PDB entry 1V4T | X-ray diffraction, 3.40 A resolution | chain A

[Chain A]
Molecule: glucokinase isoform 2
Source organism: Homo sapiens
Notes: EC 2.7.1.1
Reference sequence: P35557 (HXK4_HUMAN); residues 16-465 here correspond to UniProt positions 17-466 (UniProt number = residue number + 1)
Amino-acid sequence (451 residues; row label = number of the first residue in the row):
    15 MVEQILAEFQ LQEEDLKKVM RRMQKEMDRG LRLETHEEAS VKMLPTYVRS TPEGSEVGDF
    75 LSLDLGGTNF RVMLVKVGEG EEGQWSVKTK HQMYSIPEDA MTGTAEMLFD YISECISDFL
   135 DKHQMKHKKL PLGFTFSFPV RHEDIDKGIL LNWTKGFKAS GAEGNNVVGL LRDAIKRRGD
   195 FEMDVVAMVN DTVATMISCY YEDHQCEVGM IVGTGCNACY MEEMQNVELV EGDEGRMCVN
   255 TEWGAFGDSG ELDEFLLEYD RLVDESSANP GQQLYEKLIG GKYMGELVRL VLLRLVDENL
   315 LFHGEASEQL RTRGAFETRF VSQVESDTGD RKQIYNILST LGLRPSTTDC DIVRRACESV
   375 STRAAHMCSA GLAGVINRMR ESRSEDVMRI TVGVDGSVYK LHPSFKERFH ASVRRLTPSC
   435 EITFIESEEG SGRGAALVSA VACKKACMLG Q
Disordered / not traced: 157-179, 462-465
Construct notes: initiating methionine (15)
From the paper describing this entry:
  - conformationally variable residues (order/disorder transition, side-chain flip): E157 to N179, D205
  - disease-associated variants - V455M, A456V: increased catalytic activity (citing earlier work)
  - mutagenesis - Y214A: increased catalytic activity (citing earlier work)

[In short]
From the paper: V455M, A456V and Y214A increase catalytic activity; conformational variability at E157 and
D205.
Chain A is glucokinase isoform 2 (Homo sapiens); the structure, Crystal structure of human glucokinase, was
determined by X-ray diffraction.
